Entry 5NE4 (X-ray diffraction, 2.30 A resolution); this record covers chains 1 and 4 of the 4 polymer chains in the assembly.

== Chain 1 ==
Molecule: O PanAsia VP1
Organism: Foot-and-mouth disease virus
UniProt: A0A1B0SZV3 (A0A1B0SZV3_9PICO); residues 1-211 here correspond to UniProt positions 524-734 (UniProt number = residue number + 523)
Sequence (211 residues; numbered 1 to 211; the number before each row is that of its first residue):
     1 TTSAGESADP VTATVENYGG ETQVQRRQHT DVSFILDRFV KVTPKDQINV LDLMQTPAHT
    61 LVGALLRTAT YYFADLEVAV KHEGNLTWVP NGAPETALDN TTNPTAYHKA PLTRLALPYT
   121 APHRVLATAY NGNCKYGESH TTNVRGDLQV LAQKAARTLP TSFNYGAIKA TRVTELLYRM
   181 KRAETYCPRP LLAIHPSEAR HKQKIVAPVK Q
Unresolved in the structure: 133-156, 209-211

== Chain 4 ==
Molecule: O PanAsia VP4
Organism: Foot-and-mouth disease virus
UniProt: E6Y5R5 (E6Y5R5_9PICO); residues 1-85 here correspond to UniProt positions 202-286 (UniProt number = residue number + 201)
Sequence (85 residues; row label = number of the first residue in the row):
     1 GAGQSSPATG SQNQSGNTGS IINNYYMQQY QNSMDTQLGD NAISGGSNEG STDTTSNHTT
    61 NTQNDDWFSK LASSAFSGLF GALLA
Unresolved in the structure: 1-14, 40-64
Sequence notes: conflict D65 (Asn266 in E6Y5R5)

== Interface between chain 1 and chain 4 ==
Residue-residue contacts (27):
  T1(1) with G78(4), hydrogen bond (side chain-backbone)
  T2(1) with F80(4)
  P10(1) with L71(4); A75(4); F76(4), hydrogen bond (backbone-backbone)
  V11(1) with F76(4)
  T12(1) with A75(4); F76(4), hydrogen bond (backbone-backbone); S77(4), hydrogen bond (backbone-side chain)
  N17(1) with G78(4); L79(4)
  S33(1) with G16(4)
  F34(1) with G16(4); N17(4)
  D37(1) with G16(4); N17(4), hydrogen bond (side chain-backbone)
  F73(1) with S33(4)
  D75(1) with N32(4), hydrogen bond; S33(4), hydrogen bond
  A116(1) with Q31(4)
  P118(1) with S33(4)
  R179(1) with N17(4), hydrogen bond (side chain-backbone)
  K181(1) with T18(4)
  R182(1) with N32(4); S33(4), hydrogen bond; D35(4), salt bridge
  P188(1) with F68(4)
Other interface residues (no listed pair), chain 1 (19 interface residues in all): R38, Y119
Other interface residues (no listed pair), chain 4 (16 interface residues in all): S74

== Overview ==
19 residues of chain 1 face 16 of chain 4 across their interface, with 9 hydrogen bonds and 1 salt bridge.
Among the polar pairs are R182(1)-D35(4), T1(1)-G78(4) and T12(1)-S77(4).
Here chain 1 is O PanAsia VP1 and chain 4 is O PanAsia VP4, both from Foot-and-mouth disease virus. Entry 5NE4
(Crystal Structure of Foot and Mouth Disease Virus O PanAsia) was determined by X-ray diffraction, deposited
together with 5NED, 5NEJ, 5NEM, 5NER and 5NET.
